PDB entry 6RH3 | electron microscopy, 3.60 A resolution | chains T and D of the 8 polymer chains in the assembly

== Chain T ==
Molecule: Template DNA
Sequence (39 nucleotides; each row starts with the number of its first residue):
     1 CTCTGAATCTCTTCCAGCACACATCGGGACGTACTGACC
Unresolved in the structure: 1-3, 33-39

== Chain D ==
Name: DNA-directed RNA polymerase subunit beta'
Organism: Escherichia coli K-12
Notes: EC 2.7.7.6
Reference sequence: P0A8T7 (RPOC_ECOLI); numbering as in UniProt (aligned over 1-1407)
Amino-acid sequence (1407 residues; numbered 1 to 1407; the number before each row is that of its first residue):
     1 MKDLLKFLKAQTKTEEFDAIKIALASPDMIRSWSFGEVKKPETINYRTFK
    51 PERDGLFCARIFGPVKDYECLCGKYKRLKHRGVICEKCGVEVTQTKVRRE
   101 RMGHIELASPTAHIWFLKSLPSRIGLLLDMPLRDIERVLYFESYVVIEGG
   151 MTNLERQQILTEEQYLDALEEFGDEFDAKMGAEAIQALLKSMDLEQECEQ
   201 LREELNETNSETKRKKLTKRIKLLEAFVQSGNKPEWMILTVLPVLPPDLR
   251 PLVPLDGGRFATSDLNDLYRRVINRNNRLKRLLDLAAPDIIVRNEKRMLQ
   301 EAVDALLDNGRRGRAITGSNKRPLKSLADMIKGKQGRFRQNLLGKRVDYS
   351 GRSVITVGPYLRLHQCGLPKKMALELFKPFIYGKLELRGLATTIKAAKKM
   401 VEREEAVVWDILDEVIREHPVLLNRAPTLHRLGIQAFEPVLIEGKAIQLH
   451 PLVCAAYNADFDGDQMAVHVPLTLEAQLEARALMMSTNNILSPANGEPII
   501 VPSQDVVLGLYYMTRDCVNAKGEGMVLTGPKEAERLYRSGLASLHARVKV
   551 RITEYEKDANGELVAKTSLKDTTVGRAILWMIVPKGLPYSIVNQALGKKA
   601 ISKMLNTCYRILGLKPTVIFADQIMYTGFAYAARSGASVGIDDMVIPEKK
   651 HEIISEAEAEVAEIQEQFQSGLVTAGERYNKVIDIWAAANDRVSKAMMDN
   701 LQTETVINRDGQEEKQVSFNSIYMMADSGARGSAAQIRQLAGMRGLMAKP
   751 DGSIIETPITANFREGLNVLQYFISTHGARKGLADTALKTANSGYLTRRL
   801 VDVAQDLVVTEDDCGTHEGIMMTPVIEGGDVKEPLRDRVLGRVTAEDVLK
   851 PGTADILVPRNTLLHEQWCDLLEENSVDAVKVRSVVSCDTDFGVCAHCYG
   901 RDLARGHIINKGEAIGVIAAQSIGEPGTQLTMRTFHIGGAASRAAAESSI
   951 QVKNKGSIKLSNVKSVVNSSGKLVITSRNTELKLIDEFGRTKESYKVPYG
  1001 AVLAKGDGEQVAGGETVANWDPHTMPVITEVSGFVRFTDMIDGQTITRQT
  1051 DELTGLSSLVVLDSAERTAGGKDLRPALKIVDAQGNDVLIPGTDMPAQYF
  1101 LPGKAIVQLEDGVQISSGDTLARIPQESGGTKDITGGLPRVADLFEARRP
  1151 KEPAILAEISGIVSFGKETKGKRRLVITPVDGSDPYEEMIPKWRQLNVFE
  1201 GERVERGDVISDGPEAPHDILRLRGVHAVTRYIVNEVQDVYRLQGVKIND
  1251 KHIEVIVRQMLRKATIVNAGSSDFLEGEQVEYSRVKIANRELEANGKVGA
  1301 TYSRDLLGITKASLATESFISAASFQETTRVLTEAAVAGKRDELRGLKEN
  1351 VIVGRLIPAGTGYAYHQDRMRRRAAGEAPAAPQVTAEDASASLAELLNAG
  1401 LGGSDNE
Unresolved in the structure: 1-15, 1374-1407
Ion coordination: Zn2+ site 1: Cys70, Cys72, Cys85, Cys88; Mg2+: Asp460, Asp462 (together with CTP); Zn2+ site 2: Cys814, Cys888, Cys895, Cys898
Ligand contacts: CTP (cytidine-5'-triphosphate): Arg425, Pro427, Asn458, Asp460, Asp462, Gln929, Met932, Phe935, His936
UniProt features mapped onto this chain:
  - binding site (Zn(2+)): Cys70, Cys72, Cys85, Cys88, Cys814, Cys888, Cys895, Cys898
  - binding site (Mg(2+)): Asp460, Asp462, Asp464
  - modified residue: Lys983 (N6-acetyllysine)
  - mutagenesis: Gln504 (Q504P: Resistant to antibiotics salinamide A and B), Asn690 (N690D: Resistant to antibiotics salinamide A and B), Met697 (M697V: Resistant to antibiotics salinamide A and B), Ala735 (A735T: Resistant to antibiotics salinamide A and B), Arg738 (R738C/H/P/S: Resistant to antibiotics salinamide A and B), Ala748 (A748E: Resistant to antibiotics salinamide A and B), Pro758 (P758S/T: Resistant to antibiotics salinamide A and B), Phe763 (F763C: Resistant to antibiotics salinamide A and B), Ser775 (S775A: Resistant to antibiotics salinamide A and B), Ala779 (A779T/V: Resistant to antibiotics salinamide A and B), Arg780 (R780C: Resistant to antibiotics salinamide A and B), Gly782 (G782A/C: Resistant to antibiotics salinamide A and B), 1 further mutagenesis entry in UniProt

== Interface between chain T and chain D ==
Pairs across the interface (24; chain T residue first):
  DG5(T) - Ser210(D)  sugar contact
  DA6(T) - Ser210(D)  phosphate contact
  DA6(T) - Glu211(D)  hydrogen bond to the phosphate
  DT13(T) - Leu120(D)  sugar contact
  DC14(T) - Arg311(D)  salt bridge to the phosphate
  DC14(T) - Gln1326(D)  phosphate contact
  DC15(T) - Tyr795(D)  phosphate contact
  DC15(T) - Gln1326(D)  phosphate contact
  DC15(T) - Glu1327(D)  phosphate contact
  DA16(T) - Arg339(D)  salt bridge to the phosphate
  DA16(T) - Tyr795(D)  sugar contact
  DG17(T) - Lys334(D)  salt bridge to the phosphate
  DG17(T) - Thr790(D)  base contact
  DG17(T) - Ala791(D)  base contact
  DG17(T) - Gly794(D)  sugar contact
  DG17(T) - Tyr795(D)  sugar contact
  DG17(T) - Met932(D)  base contact
  DC18(T) - Lys334(D)  salt bridge to the phosphate
  DC18(T) - Arg339(D)  salt bridge to the phosphate
  DA19(T) - Ala426(D)  sugar contact
  DC20(T) - Arg346(D)  salt bridge to the phosphate
  DC20(T) - Arg352(D)  hydrogen bond to the phosphate
  DA21(T) - Arg352(D)  sugar contact
  DG26(T) - Ala261(D)  base contact
Other interface residues (no listed pair), chain T (13 interface residues in all): DG27
Other interface residues (no listed pair), chain D (21 interface residues in all): Thr212, Ser319, Lys332, Pro427

== Summary ==
Chain T and chain D form an interface of 13 and 21 residues respectively, with 2 hydrogen bonds and 6 salt
bridges. Among the polar pairs are DA6(T)-Glu211(D), DC20(T)-Arg352(D) and DC14(T)-Arg311(D). Chain D binds
CTP.
Here chain T is Template DNA and chain D is DNA-directed RNA polymerase subunit beta' (Escherichia coli K-12).
Entry 6RH3 (Cryo-EM structure of E. coli RNA polymerase elongation complex bound to CTP substrate) was
determined by electron microscopy (same publication as 6RI7, 6RI9, 6RIN and 6RIP).
